7SPI - chains C1 and F13 of the 78 polymer chains in the assembly; structure by electron microscopy, 2.97 A resolution.

== Chain C1 ==
Protein: TraK
Source organism: Salmonella typhi
Reference sequence: Q8KNL8 (Q8KNL8_SALTI); residues 1-246 here = UniProt positions 1-246
Chain sequence (246 residues; numbered 1 to 246; the number before each row is that of its first residue):
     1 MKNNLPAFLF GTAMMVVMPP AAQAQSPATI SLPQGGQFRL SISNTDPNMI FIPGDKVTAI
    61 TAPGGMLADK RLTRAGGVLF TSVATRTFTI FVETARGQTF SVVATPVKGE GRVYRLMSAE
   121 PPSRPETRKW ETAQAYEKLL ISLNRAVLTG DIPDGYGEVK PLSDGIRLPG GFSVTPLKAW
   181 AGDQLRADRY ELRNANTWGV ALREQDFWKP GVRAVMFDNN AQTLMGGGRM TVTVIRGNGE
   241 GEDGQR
Not modelled in the structure: 1-24, 242-246
What the authors report for this chain:
  - self-association interface (contacts with another copy of this molecule); pairs are residue here / residue on that copy: Arg213-Glu131 (salt bridge)

== Chain F13 ==
Protein: TraB
Source organism: Salmonella typhi
Reference sequence: Q8KNL7 (Q8KNL7_SALTI); residue numbers follow UniProt; this construct covers 1-453
Chain sequence (453 residues; row label = number of the first residue in the row):
     1 MANVNKVVRR RQVALLIALV LGIGAGGAGT WMVSEMNLKK APPAKAPKGE PAPDMTGVVN
    61 QSFDNKVQRS AIAEAQRLNK ETQTEIKKLR TEMGLVSRDL KGSQDRIREL EDQNQLLQTQ
   121 LEAGKNFDSL SAEPLPGALA SQGKPAPAGN VPPPTSFWPA GGGQAPAAPV MTPIQRPGMM
   181 DSQEFSLPDT GPKKPRFPWI SSGSFVEAIV VEGADANASV TGDKNTAPMQ LRLTGKVQMP
   241 NDEEFDLTGC FVTLEAWGDV SSERAIVRSR SISCKLGDDD IDQKIAGHVS FMGKNGIKGE
   301 VVMRNGQILL YAGGAGFLDG IGKGIEKASS TTVGVGATAS MSAADIGQAG LGGGVSSAAK
   361 TLSDYYIKRA EQYHPVIPIG AGNEVTLVFQ DGFQLETLEE ARAKAAARKK QNQPSASSTP
   421 AAMPGNTPDM LKQLQDFRVG DTVDPATGQV VTQ
Not modelled in the structure: 1-175, 187-453

== Chain C1 / chain F13 interface ==
Pairs across the interface (12):
  Ala68(C1) with Pro177(F13); Gly178(F13); Met179(F13)
  Asp69(C1) with Gly178(F13); Met180(F13)
  Arg71(C1) with Met180(F13); Ser182(F13); Glu184(F13), salt bridge
  Arg74(C1) with Glu184(F13), salt bridge
  Leu79(C1) with Met180(F13)
  Thr81(C1) with Gly178(F13), hydrogen bond (side chain-backbone); Met180(F13), hydrogen bond
Interface residues without a listed pair, chain C1 (9 interface residues in all): Pro47, Lys70, Val83

== In short ==
Chain C1 and chain F13 form an interface of 9 and 6 residues respectively, with 2 hydrogen bonds and 2 salt
bridges. Among the polar pairs are Arg71(C1)-Glu184(F13), Arg74(C1)-Glu184(F13) and Thr81(C1)-Gly178(F13). The
paper reports a self-association interface involving Arg213(C1).
Chain C1 is TraK and chain F13 is TraB, both from Salmonella typhi; the structure, Models for C13
reconstruction of Outer Membrane Core Complex (OMCC) of Type IV Secretion System (T4SS) ..., was determined by
electron microscopy together with 7SPB, 7SPC, 7SPJ and 7SPK from the same study.
